Entry 9BTI (electron microscopy, 4.14 A resolution (low resolution: residue-level contacts below are approximate; hydrogen-bond / salt-bridge calls are withheld)); this record covers chains B and H of the 8 polymer chains in the assembly.

== Chain B ==
Name: Envelope glycoprotein gp41
Source organism: Human immunodeficiency virus 1
UniProtKB: A0A8A0W558 (A0A8A0W558_9HIV1); residues 512-664 here correspond to UniProt positions 504-656 (UniProt number = residue number - 8)
Chain sequence (153 residues; numbered 512 to 664; the number before each row is that of its first residue):
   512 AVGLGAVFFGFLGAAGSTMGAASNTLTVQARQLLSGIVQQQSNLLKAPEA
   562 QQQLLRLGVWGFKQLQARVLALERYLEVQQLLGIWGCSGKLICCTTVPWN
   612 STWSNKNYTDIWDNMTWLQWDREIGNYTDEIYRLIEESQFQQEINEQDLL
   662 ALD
Disordered / not traced: 512-518, 544-562, 664
Construct notes: conflict Asn-535 (Ile527 in A0A8A0W558), Pro-559 (Ile551 in A0A8A0W558), Gly-569 (Thr561 in A0A8A0W558), Phe-573 (Ile565 in A0A8A0W558), Glu-588 (Lys580 in A0A8A0W558), Val-589 (Asp581 in A0A8A0W558), Cys-605 (Thr597 in A0A8A0W558), Thr-613 (Ser605 in A0A8A0W558), Gly-636 (Ser628 in A0A8A0W558), Glu-648 (Gln640 in A0A8A0W558), Phe-651 (Asn643 in A0A8A0W558), Ile-655 (Lys647 in A0A8A0W558)
Cystine bridges: Cys-598/Cys-604

== Chain H ==
Name: Envelope glycoprotein gp120
Source organism: Human immunodeficiency virus 1
UniProtKB: A0A8A0W558 (A0A8A0W558_9HIV1); the construct lacks a stretch of the UniProt sequence and is renumbered around it, so the offset changes along the chain: 31-137 = UniProt 29-135; 143-309 = UniProt 136-302; 312-321 = UniProt 303-312; 322-354 = UniProt 314-346; 3 more segments
Chain sequence (479 residues; each row starts with the number of its first residue; note: 25 numbers in that range are skipped by the numbering (no residue carries them; nothing is unmodelled there); a row labelled like 395A-395R holds insertion residues (395A, then the next letters in order)):
    29 GPAENLWVTVYYGVPVWREADTTLFCASDAKGYDTEAHNVWATHACVPTD
    79 PNPQEIYLENVTENFNMWKNNMVEQMHTDIISLWDESLKPCVKLTPLCVT
   129 LDCQAFNSS
   143 SHTNSSIAMQEMKNCSFNVTTELRDKKKKEYSLFYKLDIVQINKNGRQYR
   193 LINCNTSACTQICPKVSFEPIPIHFCAPAGFAILKCNEKHFNGTGPCKNV
   243 STVQCTHGIKPVVSTQLLLNGSLAEEEVVIRSENITDNAKTIIVQLAKPV
   293 KINCTRPNNMTRKSIRI
   312 GPGQTFYALG
  321A D
   322 IIGNIRKPYCNVSKREWNNTLQQVAAQLRKSFN
   356 NTTIVFEKSSGGDLEVTTHSFNCGGEFFYCNTSGLFNSTW
395A-395R TNSTWTNSTTGSNGTESN
   412 DTITLQCRIKQIINMWQRVGRCMYAPPIPGVIRCESNITGLLLTRDG
   460 GNSTQNETFRPGGGDMRDNWRSELYKYKVVQIEPLGVAPTHCKRRVVERR
   510 RRRR
Disordered / not traced: 29-30, 59-62, 143-149, 356-357, 395A-395R, 460-464, 505-513
Construct notes: expression tag (29-30, 512-513); conflict Asn-33 (Lys31 in A0A8A0W558), Asn-80 (Arg78 in A0A8A0W558), Ile-84 (Met82 in A0A8A0W558), 26 further conflict positions vs the reference (A0A8A0W558) not listed
Cystine bridges: Cys-54/Cys-74, Cys-119/Cys-205, Cys-126/Cys-196, Cys-131/Cys-157, Cys-201/Cys-433, Cys-218/Cys-247, Cys-228/Cys-239, Cys-378/Cys-445, Cys-385/Cys-418
Covalent attachments: N-acetylglucosamine (NAG) linked to Asn-88, Asn-135, Asn-156, Asn-160, Asn-197, Asn-234, Asn-241, Asn-295, Asn-301, Asn-332, Asn-339, Asn-386, Asn-392, Asn-448; glycan linked to Asn-262

== How chain B and chain H interact ==
Pairs across the interface (5):
  Leu-660(B) / Arg-504(H)
  Leu-661(B) / Cys-501(H)
  Leu-661(B) / Lys-502(H)
  Leu-661(B) / Arg-504(H)
  Ala-662(B) / Cys-501(H)
Also at the interface, not in a pair above, chain B (4 interface residues in all): Gln-658
Also at the interface, not in a pair above, chain H (4 interface residues in all): Tyr-39

== Overview ==
The chain B/chain H interface involves 4 residues from each chain. N-acetylglucosamine is covalently linked to
Asn-88(H), Asn-135(H), Asn-156(H), Asn-160(H), Asn-197(H) and Asn-234(H) and 8 more.
Chain B is Envelope glycoprotein gp41 and chain H is Envelope glycoprotein gp120, both from Human
immunodeficiency virus 1; the structure, Rhesus Fab 40591-a.01 in complex with T250.4 RnS SOSIP Env, was
determined by electron microscopy (same publication as 9BNK, 9BNM, 9BNP, 9BTH, 9BTJ, 9BTL and 9BTV).
